Entry 5D7K (X-ray diffraction, 1.90 A resolution); this record covers chains D and E.

Chain D:
Molecule: MAV36 TCR Alpha Chain
Source organism: Homo sapiens
Amino-acid sequence (204 residues; numbered 0 to 203; the number before each row is that of its first residue; numbering starts at 0):
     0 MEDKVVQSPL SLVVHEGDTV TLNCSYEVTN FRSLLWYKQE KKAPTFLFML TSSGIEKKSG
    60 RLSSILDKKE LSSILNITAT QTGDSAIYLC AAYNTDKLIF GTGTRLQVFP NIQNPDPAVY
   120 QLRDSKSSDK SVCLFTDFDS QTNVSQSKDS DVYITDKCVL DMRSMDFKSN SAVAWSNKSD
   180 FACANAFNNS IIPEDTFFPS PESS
Not modelled in the structure: 0, 127-128, 200-203
Disulfides: C23-C89, C132-C182

Chain E:
Molecule: MAV36 TCR Beta Chain
Source organism: Homo sapiens
Amino-acid sequence (244 residues; each row starts with the number of its first residue; numbering starts at 0):
     0 MDVKVTQSSR YLVKRTGEKV FLECVQDMDH ENMFWYRQDP GLGLRLIYFS YDVKMKEKGD
    60 IPEGYSVSRE KKERFSLILE SASTNQTSMY LCASSPSGYQ ETQYFGPGTR LLVLEDLKNV
   120 FPPEVAVFEP SEAEISHTQK ATLVCLATGF YPDHVELSWW VNGKEVHSGV CTDPQPLKEQ
   180 PALNDSRYAL SSRLRVSATF WQNPRNHFRC QVQFYGLSEN DEWTQDRAKP VTQIVSAEAW
   240 GRAD
Not modelled in the structure: 0-1, 243
Disulfides: C23-C91, C144-C209

Chain D / chain E interface:
Disulfides between the chains: C157(D)-C170(E)
Pairs across the interface (94):
  S32(D) with E100(E), hydrogen bond
  L34(D) with E100(E); T101(E)
  Y36(D) with E100(E); Q102(E), hydrogen bond (side chain-backbone); F104(E), hydrophobic
  Q38(D) with Q37(E), hydrogen bond
  K41(D) with R9(E); Q37(E), hydrogen bond (backbone-side chain); M88(E); L90(E)
  A42(D) with L90(E), hydrophobic; G105(E); P106(E)
  P43(D) with L43(E), hydrophobic; L90(E); F104(E)
  F45(D) with Q102(E)
  M48(D) with Y98(E), hydrophobic; E100(E); T101(E)
  Y92(D) with Q99(E), hydrogen bond; E100(E)
  D95(D) with Y50(E), hydrogen bond (backbone-side chain); Q99(E)
  K96(D) with D59(E), salt bridge
  L97(D) with Y35(E); E100(E); Q102(E)
  F99(D) with Y35(E), hydrophobic; L43(E), hydrophobic
  D115(D) with H136(E), salt bridge
  Y119(D) with S130(E); A132(E); E133(E); H136(E); T137(E)
  Q120(D) with S130(E)
  L121(D) with F127(E); E128(E); T141(E); V143(E), hydrophobic
  R122(D) with F127(E); E128(E), hydrogen bond (backbone-backbone)
  D123(D) with V126(E); F127(E)
  S124(D) with V126(E), hydrogen bond (backbone-backbone); E128(E); E237(E), hydrogen bond (side chain-backbone); A238(E)
  K129(D) with F127(E)
  S130(D) with F127(E)
  V131(D) with F127(E), hydrophobic; L145(E), hydrophobic
  L133(D) with T141(E)
  T135(D) with R194(E)
  D136(D) with T137(E); R194(E), salt bridge
  S149(D) with E178(E)
  Y152(D) with L176(E), hydrophobic; E178(E), hydrogen bond (side chain-backbone)
  I153(D) with L176(E)
  T154(D) with D172(E); S190(E); R192(E), hydrogen bond
  D155(D) with R192(E)
  C157(D) with C170(E), disulfide; T171(E), hydrogen bond (side chain-backbone); R192(E)
  V158(D) with C170(E), hydrogen bond (backbone-side chain)
  L159(D) with G168(E); C170(E), hydrophobic; R194(E)
  D160(D) with S167(E); G168(E), hydrogen bond (backbone-backbone)
  M161(D) with K139(E); R194(E); V195(E); S196(E)
  R162(D) with H166(E); S167(E), hydrogen bond (backbone-side chain)
  M164(D) with K139(E); S196(E)
  F166(D) with K139(E); R194(E)
  S168(D) with R194(E), hydrogen bond
  S170(D) with R192(E), hydrogen bond
  A171(D) with R192(E)
  V172(D) with R192(E)
  W174(D) with L145(E), hydrophobic; L176(E), hydrophobic; A188(E), hydrophobic
  F196(D) with H136(E)
  P198(D) with A132(E), hydrophobic
Other interface residues (no listed pair), chain D (48 interface residues in all): T94
Other interface residues (no listed pair), chain E (52 interface residues in all): Y103, A125, P129, L142, T147, V169, K177, P180

In short:
Chain D and chain E form an interface of 48 and 52 residues respectively; the contacts include 1 disulfide
bond, 17 hydrogen bonds and 3 salt bridges. Among the polar pairs are K96(D)-D59(E), D115(D)-H136(E) and
D136(D)-R194(E).
Chain D is MAV36 TCR Alpha Chain and chain E is MAV36 TCR Beta Chain, both from Homo sapiens; the structure,
Structure of MR1-reactive MAV36 TCR, was determined by X-ray diffraction together with 5D5M, 5D7I, 5D7J and
5D7L from the same study.
